8WY0 - chains d and e of the 8 polymer chains in the assembly; structure by electron microscopy, 3.80 A resolution.

[Chain d]
Name: T-cell surface glycoprotein CD3 delta chain
From: Homo sapiens
Reference sequence: P04234 (CD3D_HUMAN); residues 1-171 here = UniProt positions 1-171
Sequence (171 residues; each row starts with the number of its first residue):
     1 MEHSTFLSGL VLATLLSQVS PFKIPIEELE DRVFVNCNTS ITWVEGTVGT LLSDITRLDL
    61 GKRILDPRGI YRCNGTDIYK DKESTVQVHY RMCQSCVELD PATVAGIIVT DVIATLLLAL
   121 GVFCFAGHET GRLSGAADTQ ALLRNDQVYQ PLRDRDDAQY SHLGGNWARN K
Unresolved in the structure: 1-21, 127-171
Disulfides: Cys37-Cys73, Cys93-Cys96
Swiss-Prot annotation at these positions:
  - modified residue (Phosphotyrosine): Tyr149, Tyr160
  - glycosylation (N-linked (GlcNAc...) asparagine): Asn38, Asn74

[Chain e]
Name: T-cell surface glycoprotein CD3 epsilon chain
From: Homo sapiens
Reference sequence: P07766 (CD3E_HUMAN); residue numbers follow UniProt; this construct covers 1-207
Sequence (207 residues; numbered 1 to 207; the number before each row is that of its first residue):
     1 MQSGTHWRVL GLCLLSVGVW GQDGNEEMGG ITQTPYKVSI SGTTVILTCP QYPGSEILWQ
    61 HNDKNIGGDE DDKNIGSDED HLSLKEFSEL EQSGYYVCYP RGSKPEDANF YLYLRARVCE
   121 NCMEMDVMSV ATIVIVDICI TGGLLLLVYY WSKNRKAKAK PVTRGAGAGG RQRGQNKERP
   181 PPVPNPDYEP IRKGQRDLYS GLNQRRI
Unresolved in the structure: 1-32, 154-207
Disulfides: Cys49-Cys98, Cys119-Cys122

[Interface between chain d and chain e]
Residue-residue contacts (48; chain d residue first):
  Phe22(d) - Glu106(e)
  Phe22(d) - Tyr111(e)
  Lys23(d) - Tyr95(e)
  Lys23(d) - Tyr111(e)
  Ile24(d) - Tyr95(e)  hydrogen bond (backbone-side chain)
  Pro25(d) - Tyr95(e)
  Ile26(d) - Tyr95(e)  hydrogen bond (backbone-side chain)
  Ile26(d) - Tyr113(e)  hydrophobic
  Ser84(d) - Asn109(e)  hydrogen bond (side chain-backbone)
  Thr85(d) - Asn109(e)  hydrogen bond (backbone-backbone)
  Thr85(d) - Phe110(e)
  Thr85(d) - Tyr111(e)  hydrogen bond (backbone-backbone)
  Gln87(d) - Tyr111(e)  hydrogen bond (backbone-backbone)
  Gln87(d) - Leu112(e)
  Gln87(d) - Tyr113(e)  hydrogen bond (backbone-backbone)
  Val88(d) - Tyr113(e)
  His89(d) - Val38(e)
  His89(d) - Tyr113(e)  hydrogen bond (backbone-backbone)
  His89(d) - Leu114(e)
  His89(d) - Arg115(e)  hydrogen bond (backbone-backbone)
  Tyr90(d) - Tyr113(e)
  Tyr90(d) - Arg115(e)
  Arg91(d) - Ile40(e)
  Arg91(d) - Arg115(e)  hydrogen bond (backbone-backbone)
  Arg91(d) - Arg117(e)  hydrogen bond (side chain-backbone)
  Arg91(d) - Cys122(e)
  Met92(d) - Glu89(e)
  Met92(d) - Arg115(e)
  Met92(d) - Arg117(e)
  Cys93(d) - Glu124(e)
  Ser95(d) - Met125(e)
  Cys96(d) - Met123(e)  hydrogen bond (side chain-backbone)
  Cys96(d) - Glu124(e)
  Val97(d) - Cys122(e)
  Val97(d) - Met123(e)  hydrogen bond (backbone-backbone)
  Val97(d) - Met125(e)  hydrophobic
  Glu98(d) - Glu120(e)
  Leu99(d) - Asn121(e)  hydrogen bond (backbone-side chain)
  Leu99(d) - Met123(e)  hydrophobic
  Asp111(d) - Asp137(e)
  Thr115(d) - Thr141(e)
  Thr115(d) - Leu144(e)
  Leu118(d) - Leu145(e)  hydrophobic
  Ala119(d) - Val148(e)
  Val122(d) - Leu145(e)  hydrophobic
  Val122(d) - Val148(e)  hydrophobic
  Val122(d) - Tyr149(e)  hydrophobic
  Ala126(d) - Ser152(e)
Other interface residues (no listed pair), chain d (29 interface residues in all): Glu45, Arg63, Asp66, Val86
Other interface residues (no listed pair), chain e (30 interface residues in all): Gln33, Ala116, Val118, Cys119

[In short]
The interface between chain d and chain e involves 29 residues on one side and 30 on the other, with 14
hydrogen bonds. Polar pairs include Ile24(d)-Tyr95(e), Ile26(d)-Tyr95(e) and Ser84(d)-Asn109(e).
Here chain d is T-cell surface glycoprotein CD3 delta chain and chain e is T-cell surface glycoprotein CD3
epsilon chain, both from Homo sapiens. Entry 8WY0 (T cell receptor delta 2 gamma 9 with F283A, F290A, and
F291A) was determined by electron microscopy together with 8JBV, 8JC0, 8JCB, 8WXE, 8WYI and 8YC0 from the same
study.
